Entry 3M0V (X-ray diffraction, 1.79 A resolution); this record covers chains C and D of the 4 polymer chains in the assembly.

== Chain C (and D) ==
Protein: L-rhamnose isomerase
Organism: Pseudomonas stutzeri
Notes: EC 5.3.1.14; chain D of this document is another copy of the same molecule, construct and numbering; everything in this record applies to it too
UniProtKB: Q75WH8 (Q75WH8_PSEST); residue numbers follow UniProt; this construct covers 1-430
Sequence (438 residues; each row starts with the number of its first residue):
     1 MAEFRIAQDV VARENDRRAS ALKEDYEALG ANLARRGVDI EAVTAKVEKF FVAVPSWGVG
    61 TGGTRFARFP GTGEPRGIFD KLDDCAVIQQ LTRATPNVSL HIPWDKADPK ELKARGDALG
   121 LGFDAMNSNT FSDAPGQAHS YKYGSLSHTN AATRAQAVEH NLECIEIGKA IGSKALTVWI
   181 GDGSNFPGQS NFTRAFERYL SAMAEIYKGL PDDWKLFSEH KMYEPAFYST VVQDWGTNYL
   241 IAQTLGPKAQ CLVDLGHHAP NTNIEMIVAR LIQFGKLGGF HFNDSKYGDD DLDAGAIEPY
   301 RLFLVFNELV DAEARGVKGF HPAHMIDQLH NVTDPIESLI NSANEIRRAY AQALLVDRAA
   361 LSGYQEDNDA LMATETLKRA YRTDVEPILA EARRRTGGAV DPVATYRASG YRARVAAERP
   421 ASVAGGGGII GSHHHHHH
Disordered / not traced: 1-2, 436-438 (chain D: 1-2, 432-438)
Construct notes: engineered mutation Asn-150 (Asp in Q75WH8), Leu-329 (Ser in Q75WH8); expression tag (431-438)
Bound ions: Mn2+ site 1: Glu-219, Asp-254, His-281, Asp-327 (together with L-rhamnose); Mn2+ site 2: His-257, Asp-289 (together with L-rhamnose)
Residues lining bound ligands: L-rhamnose (RNS): Trp-57, His-101, Trp-104, Phe-131, Trp-179, Glu-219, Lys-221, Asp-254, His-257, His-281, Asp-289, Asp-327

== Interface between chain C and chain D ==
Pairs across the interface (101):
  Trp-57(C) / Ile-430(D)
  Gly-62(C) / Gly-428(D)
  Gly-62(C) / Ile-429(D)
  Gly-63(C) / Gly-428(D)  hydrogen bond (backbone-backbone)
  Gly-63(C) / Ile-429(D)  hydrogen bond (backbone-backbone)
  Thr-64(C) / Arg-65(D)
  Thr-64(C) / Pro-225(D)
  Thr-64(C) / Gly-428(D)
  Arg-65(C) / Arg-65(D)
  Arg-65(C) / Glu-224(D)  salt bridge
  Arg-65(C) / Asp-289(D)  salt bridge
  Arg-65(C) / Asp-291(D)  salt bridge
  Phe-66(C) / Ser-132(D)
  Phe-66(C) / Trp-179(D)  hydrophobic
  Phe-66(C) / Lys-221(D)
  Phe-66(C) / Glu-224(D)
  Ala-67(C) / Phe-131(D)
  Ala-67(C) / Ser-132(D)
  Arg-68(C) / Gly-428(D)
  Arg-68(C) / Ile-430(D)
  Arg-68(C) / Gly-431(D)
  Phe-69(C) / Phe-131(D)
  Phe-69(C) / Asp-133(D)
  Phe-69(C) / Ser-140(D)
  Phe-69(C) / Tyr-141(D)
  Phe-69(C) / Lys-142(D)  hydrogen bond (backbone-side chain)
  Trp-104(C) / Ile-429(D)  hydrophobic
  Trp-104(C) / Ile-430(D)
  Phe-131(C) / Ala-67(D)
  Phe-131(C) / Phe-69(D)
  Ser-132(C) / Phe-66(D)
  Ser-132(C) / Ala-67(D)
  Asp-133(C) / Phe-69(D)
  Asp-133(C) / Ala-424(D)
  Ser-140(C) / Phe-69(D)
  Tyr-141(C) / Phe-69(D)
  Lys-142(C) / Phe-69(D)  hydrogen bond (side chain-backbone)
  Lys-142(C) / Asn-331(D)
  Lys-142(C) / Val-332(D)
  Tyr-143(C) / Val-332(D)
  Trp-179(C) / Phe-66(D)  hydrophobic
  Asn-185(C) / Leu-292(D)
  Phe-186(C) / Asp-293(D)
  Phe-186(C) / Ala-296(D)  hydrophobic
  Phe-186(C) / Thr-333(D)
  Pro-187(C) / Ala-296(D)
  Pro-187(C) / Ile-297(D)
  Lys-221(C) / Phe-66(D)
  Met-222(C) / Tyr-287(D)  hydrophobic
  Tyr-223(C) / Tyr-223(D)
  Tyr-223(C) / Tyr-287(D)  hydrophobic
  Glu-224(C) / Arg-65(D)  salt bridge
  Glu-224(C) / Phe-66(D)
  Pro-225(C) / Thr-64(D)
  Pro-225(C) / Phe-66(D)
  Phe-227(C) / Lys-286(D)
  Phe-227(C) / Tyr-287(D)
  Phe-227(C) / Asp-290(D)
  Phe-227(C) / Leu-292(D)
  Tyr-228(C) / Lys-286(D)
  Tyr-228(C) / Tyr-287(D)  hydrogen bond (backbone-side chain)
  Lys-286(C) / Phe-227(D)
  Lys-286(C) / Tyr-228(D)
  Tyr-287(C) / Met-222(D)  hydrophobic
  Tyr-287(C) / Tyr-223(D)  hydrophobic
  Tyr-287(C) / Phe-227(D)
  Tyr-287(C) / Tyr-228(D)  hydrogen bond (side chain-backbone)
  Asp-289(C) / Arg-65(D)  salt bridge
  Asp-290(C) / Phe-227(D)
  Asp-291(C) / Arg-65(D)  salt bridge
  Leu-292(C) / Asn-185(D)
  Leu-292(C) / Phe-227(D)
  Asp-293(C) / Phe-186(D)
  Ala-296(C) / Phe-186(D)  hydrophobic
  Ala-296(C) / Pro-187(D)
  Ile-297(C) / Pro-187(D)
  Leu-329(C) / Arg-65(D)
  Leu-329(C) / Ile-429(D)
  Asn-331(C) / Lys-142(D)
  Val-332(C) / Lys-142(D)
  Val-332(C) / Tyr-143(D)
  Val-332(C) / Phe-186(D)  hydrophobic
  Thr-333(C) / Phe-186(D)
  Ala-424(C) / Asp-133(D)
  Gly-428(C) / Gly-62(D)
  Gly-428(C) / Gly-63(D)  hydrogen bond (backbone-backbone)
  Gly-428(C) / Thr-64(D)
  Gly-428(C) / Arg-68(D)
  Gly-428(C) / Gly-428(D)
  Ile-429(C) / Gly-62(D)
  Ile-429(C) / Gly-63(D)  hydrogen bond (backbone-backbone)
  Ile-429(C) / Leu-329(D)
  Ile-430(C) / Trp-57(D)
  Ile-430(C) / Arg-68(D)
  Ile-430(C) / Trp-104(D)
  Gly-431(C) / Arg-68(D)
  Ser-432(C) / Arg-76(D)
  His-433(C) / Arg-76(D)
  His-433(C) / Trp-104(D)
  His-434(C) / Arg-76(D)
  His-435(C) / Arg-76(D)
Other interface residues (no listed pair), chain C (59 interface residues in all): Thr-61, Pro-70, Gly-71, Gln-189, Ser-229, Pro-260, Gly-288, Gly-425, Gly-427
Other interface residues (no listed pair), chain D (59 interface residues in all): Thr-61, Pro-70, Gly-71, Pro-75, Gly-77, Pro-103, Gln-189, Ser-229, Pro-260, Gly-288, Gly-425, Gly-427

== Summary ==
Chain C and chain D each contribute 59 residues to their interface; the contacts include 8 hydrogen bonds and
6 salt bridges. Among the polar pairs are Arg-65(C)/Glu-224(D), Arg-65(C)/Asp-289(D) and Arg-65(C)/Asp-291(D).
Chain C binds L-rhamnose. Glu-219(C), Asp-254(C), His-281(C) and Asp-327(C) coordinate Mn2+ site 1.
Both chains are L-rhamnose isomerase (Pseudomonas stutzeri). Entry 3M0V (Crystal structure of Pseudomonas
stutzeri L-rhamnose isomerase mutant S329L in complex with L-rhamnose) was determined by X-ray diffraction
(same publication as 3M0H, 3M0L, 3M0M, 3M0X and 3M0Y).
